Entry 6IEK (X-ray diffraction, 2.70 A resolution); this record covers chains B and C of the 3 polymer chains in the assembly.

[Chain B]
Protein: Heavy chain of Fab R12
Source organism: Homo sapiens
Notes: antibody fragment or engineered binder
Sequence (226 residues; each row starts with the number of its first residue):
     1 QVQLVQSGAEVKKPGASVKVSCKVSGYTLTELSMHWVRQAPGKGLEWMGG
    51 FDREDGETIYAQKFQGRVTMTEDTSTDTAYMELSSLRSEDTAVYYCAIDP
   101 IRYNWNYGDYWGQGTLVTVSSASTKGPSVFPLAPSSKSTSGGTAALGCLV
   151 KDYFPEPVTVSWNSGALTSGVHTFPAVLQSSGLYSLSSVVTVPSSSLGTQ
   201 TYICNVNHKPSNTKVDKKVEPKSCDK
Unresolved in the structure: 224-226
Disulfide bonds: Cys-22/Cys-96, Cys-148/Cys-204

[Chain C]
Protein: Light chain of Fab R12
Source organism: Homo sapiens
Notes: antibody fragment or engineered binder
Sequence (219 residues; numbered 1 to 219; the number before each row is that of its first residue):
     1 LPVLTQPPSSSASPGESARLTCTLPSDISVSSYNIYWYQQKPGSPPRFLL
    51 YYYSDSDKGQGSGVPSRFSGSKDASDNTGILLISGLQSEDEADYYCMIWP
   101 SNAWVFGGGTKLTVLGQPKAAPSVTLFPPSSEELQANKATLVCLISDFYP
   151 GAVTVAWKADSSPVKAGVETTTPSKQSNNKYAASSYLSLTPEQWKSHRSY
   201 SCQVTHEGSTVEKTVAPTE
Unresolved in the structure: 1
Disulfide bonds: Cys-22/Cys-96, Cys-143/Cys-202

[How chain B and chain C interact]
Residue-residue contacts (65):
  His-35(B) with Trp-99(C); Trp-104(C)
  Val-37(B) with Trp-104(C), hydrophobic
  Gln-39(B) with Gln-40(C), hydrogen bond; Tyr-95(C), hydrogen bond
  Gly-42(B) with Thr-172(C)
  Lys-43(B) with Tyr-95(C)
  Gly-44(B) with Tyr-95(C)
  Leu-45(B) with Pro-46(C), hydrophobic; Tyr-95(C), hydrophobic; Phe-106(C)
  Trp-47(B) with Asn-102(C); Ala-103(C), hydrophobic; Trp-104(C)
  Ile-59(B) with Asn-102(C)
  Tyr-95(B) with Gln-40(C); Pro-45(C), hydrophobic
  Ala-97(B) with Trp-104(C), hydrophobic
  Asp-99(B) with Tyr-36(C), hydrogen bond; Trp-99(C)
  Pro-100(B) with Tyr-36(C), hydrophobic; Tyr-38(C); Phe-48(C), hydrophobic
  Ile-101(B) with Tyr-36(C); Tyr-51(C), hydrophobic
  Tyr-107(B) with Ser-62(C)
  Trp-111(B) with Tyr-38(C); Pro-45(C), hydrophobic; Pro-46(C)
  Gly-112(B) with Pro-45(C)
  Phe-130(B) with Ser-130(C); Glu-132(C); Glu-133(C)
  Pro-131(B) with Ser-130(C); Glu-132(C)
  Leu-132(B) with Phe-127(C), hydrophobic; Val-142(C), hydrophobic
  Ala-133(B) with Phe-127(C)
  Lys-137(B) with Glu-219(C), salt bridge
  Ala-145(B) with Thr-125(C); Phe-127(C)
  Leu-149(B) with Tyr-186(C), hydrophobic
  Lys-151(B) with Glu-133(C); Thr-140(C), hydrogen bond; Ser-188(C)
  His-172(B) with Ser-174(C), hydrogen bond; Lys-175(C); Gln-176(C); Ala-182(C)
  Phe-174(B) with Leu-144(C), hydrophobic; Ala-182(C); Ala-183(C); Ser-184(C)
  Pro-175(B) with Thr-171(C)
  Val-177(B) with Glu-169(C); Thr-171(C); Tyr-186(C), hydrophobic
  Leu-178(B) with Glu-169(C)
  Gln-179(B) with Glu-169(C); Ser-188(C)
  Leu-186(B) with Tyr-186(C)
  Ser-187(B) with Tyr-186(C), hydrogen bond
  Val-189(B) with Leu-144(C), hydrophobic
  Lys-217(B) with Glu-132(C), salt bridge
  Lys-222(B) with Pro-128(C)
Interface residues without a listed pair, chain B (44 interface residues in all): Ile-98, Gln-113, Pro-134, Ser-138, Leu-146, Asp-152, Val-171, Ser-180
Interface residues without a listed pair, chain C (44 interface residues in all): Asn-34, Ser-44, Gly-108, Pro-129, Lys-138, Ile-145, Thr-170, Ser-177, Lys-213

[In short]
Chain B and chain C each contribute 44 residues to their interface; the contacts include 6 hydrogen bonds and
2 salt bridges. Polar contacts include Lys-137(B)/Glu-219(C), Lys-217(B)/Glu-132(C) and Gln-39(B)/Gln-40(C).
Here chain B is Heavy chain of Fab R12 and chain C is Light chain of Fab R12, both from Homo sapiens. Entry
6IEK (Structure of RVFV Gn and human monoclonal antibody R12) was determined by X-ray diffraction together
with 6IEA from the same study.
